PDB entry 5ZZE | X-ray diffraction, 1.42 A resolution | chain A

# Chain A
Molecule: Myoglobin
Source organism: Equus caballus
Reference sequence: P68082 (MYG_HORSE); the author numbering skips numbers that UniProt does not, so the offset changes along the chain: 1-95 = UniProt 2-96; 97-153 = UniProt 97-153
Sequence (152 residues; numbered 1 to 153; 1 number in that range is skipped by the numbering (no residue carries it; nothing is unmodelled there); the number before each row is that of its first residue):
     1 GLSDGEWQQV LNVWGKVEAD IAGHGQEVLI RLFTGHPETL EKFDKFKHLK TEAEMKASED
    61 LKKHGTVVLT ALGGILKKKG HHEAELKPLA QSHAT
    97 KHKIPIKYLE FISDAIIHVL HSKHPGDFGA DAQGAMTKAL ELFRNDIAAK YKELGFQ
Metal / ion sites: heme Fe near H93 (its only coordinating residue here)
Ligand contacts: heme (HEM): L32, T39, K42, F43, K45, H64, V67, V68, A71, L72, L89, S92, H93, H98, I100, Y104, L105, I108, F139
Curated features (UniProtKB/Swiss-Prot):
  - binding site (nitrite): H64
  - binding site (O2): H64
  - binding site (heme b): H93
  - modified residue: S3 (Phosphoserine)

# Summary
Chain A binds heme. From UniProt: nitrite-binding residue H64, O2-binding residue H64 and heme b-binding
residue H93.
Chain A is Myoglobin (Equus caballus); the structure, Crystal structure of horse myoglobin crystallized by
ammonium sulfate, was determined by X-ray diffraction together with 6JE7, 6A10 and 5ZXW from the same study.
